PDB entry 1DKD | X-ray diffraction, 2.10 A resolution | chains A and E

== Chain A ==
Name: Groel
From: Escherichia coli
Notes: fragment: apical domain
UniProt: P0A6F5 (CH60_ECOLI); residues 191-336 here = UniProt positions 191-336
Amino-acid sequence (146 residues; numbered 191 to 336; the number before each row is that of its first residue):
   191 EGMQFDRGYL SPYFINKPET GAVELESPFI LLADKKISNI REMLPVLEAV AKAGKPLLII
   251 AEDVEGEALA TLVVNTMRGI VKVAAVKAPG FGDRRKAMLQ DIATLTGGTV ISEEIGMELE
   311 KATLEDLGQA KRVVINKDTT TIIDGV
From the paper describing this entry:
  - conformationally variable residues (helix shift, loop rearrangement): Lys207 to Gly211, Ile230 to Gly244, Ile301 to Lys311

== Chain E ==
Name: 12-residue peptide
Amino-acid sequence (12 residues; each row starts with the number of its first residue):
   601 SWMTTPWGFL HP
Not modelled in the structure: 601

== How chain A and chain E interact ==
Pairs across the interface (20; chain A residue first):
  Arg231(A) - Met603(E)
  Arg231(A) - His611(E)
  Arg231(A) - Pro612(E)  hydrogen bond (side chain-backbone)
  Leu234(A) - Phe609(E)  hydrophobic
  Leu234(A) - His611(E)
  Leu237(A) - Trp607(E)
  Leu237(A) - Phe609(E)  hydrophobic
  Glu238(A) - Trp607(E)
  Ala241(A) - Trp607(E)  hydrophobic
  Glu257(A) - Pro612(E)
  Thr261(A) - Trp602(E)
  Thr261(A) - Phe609(E)
  Thr261(A) - Pro612(E)
  Asn265(A) - Gly608(E)
  Asn265(A) - Phe609(E)
  Asn265(A) - Leu610(E)  hydrogen bond (side chain-backbone)
  Arg268(A) - Gly608(E)  hydrogen bond (side chain-backbone)
  Ile270(A) - Trp607(E)  hydrophobic
  Ile270(A) - Gly608(E)
  Val271(A) - Trp607(E)  hydrophobic
Interface residues without a listed pair, chain A (12 interface residues in all): Ile230
Interface residues without a listed pair, chain E (9 interface residues in all): Thr605
From the paper, about this interface:
  - pairs named by the authors: Asn265(A)-Leu610(E) (hydrogen bond)
  - interface residues, chain E: Trp607(E), Phe609(E), Leu610(E)
  - hot spots on chain E (mutagenesis) - F609A (20-fold): decreased binding to Groel (chain A)

== Overview ==
12 residues of chain A and 9 residues of chain E are in contact, with 3 hydrogen bonds. Among the polar pairs
are Arg231(A)-Pro612(E), Asn265(A)-Leu610(E) and Arg268(A)-Gly608(E). The paper describes a hydrogen bond
between Asn265(A) and Leu610(E). The paper reports that F609A of chain E reduces binding to Groel (chain A);
interface residues Trp607(E), Phe609(E) and Leu610(E).
Here chain A is Groel (Escherichia coli) and chain E is a 12-residue peptide. Entry 1DKD (Crystal structure of
a groel (apical domain) and a dodecameric peptide complex) was determined by X-ray diffraction, deposited
together with 1DK7.
